Entry 3JBC (electron microscopy, 5.60 A resolution (low resolution: residue-level contacts below are approximate; hydrogen-bond / salt-bridge calls are withheld)); this record covers chains 2 and 4 of the 5 polymer chains in the assembly.

[Chain 2]
Name: Capsid protein VP2
Source organism: Human poliovirus 1 Mahoney
UniProt: P03300 (POLG_POL1M); residues 1-272 here correspond to UniProt positions 70-341 (UniProt number = residue number + 69)
Amino-acid sequence (272 residues; row label = number of the first residue in the row):
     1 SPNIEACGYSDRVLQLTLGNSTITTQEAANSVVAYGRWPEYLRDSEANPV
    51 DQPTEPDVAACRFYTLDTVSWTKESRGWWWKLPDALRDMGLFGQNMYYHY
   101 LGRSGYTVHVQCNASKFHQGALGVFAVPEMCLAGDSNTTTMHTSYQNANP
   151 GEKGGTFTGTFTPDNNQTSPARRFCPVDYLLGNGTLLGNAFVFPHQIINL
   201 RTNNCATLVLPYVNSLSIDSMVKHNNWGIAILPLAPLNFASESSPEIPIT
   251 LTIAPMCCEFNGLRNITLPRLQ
Disordered / not traced: 1-5
Cystine bridges: Cys61-Cys258
Swiss-Prot annotation at these positions:
  - site: Gln272 (Cleavage)

[Chain 4]
Name: Capsid protein VP4
Source organism: Human poliovirus 1 Mahoney
UniProt: P03300 (POLG_POL1M); numbering as in UniProt (aligned over 2-69)
Amino-acid sequence (69 residues; each row starts with the number of its first residue):
     1 XGAQVSSQKVGAHENSNRAYGGSTINYTTINYYRDSASNAASKQDFSQDP
    51 SKFTEPIKDVLIKTAPMLN
Modified residues: MYR (myristic acid) at position 1
Construct notes: modified residue (1)
Swiss-Prot annotation at these positions:
  - site: Asn69 (Cleavage)
  - lipidation: Gly2 (N-myristoyl glycine)
  - mutagenesis: Gly2 (G2A: 100% loss of myristoylation. Impaired viral assembly), Ala3 (A3D: 50% loss of myristoylation. Severe reduction in specific infectivity; A3G/L/V: No effect on myristoylation and virus growth; A3H: No effect on myristoylation ...)

[How chain 2 and chain 4 interact]
Pairs across the interface - 17 pairs, chain 2 then chain 4:
  Ser10(2) - Asn69(4)
  Asp11(2) - Asp59(4)
  Asp11(2) - Asn69(4)
  Arg12(2) - Leu68(4)
  Arg12(2) - Asn69(4)
  Ala28(2) - Leu68(4)
  Ala29(2) - Leu68(4)
  Asn30(2) - Asp59(4)
  Asn30(2) - Met67(4)
  Asn30(2) - Leu68(4)
  Ser31(2) - Ile57(4)
  Ser31(2) - Lys58(4)
  Val32(2) - Pro56(4)
  Val33(2) - Pro56(4)
  Tyr35(2) - Lys52(4)
  Tyr35(2) - Phe53(4)
  Thr202(2) - Leu68(4)
Other interface residues (no listed pair), chain 2 (13 interface residues in all): Gly36, Trp38

[Overview]
13 residues of chain 2 face 9 of chain 4 across their interface. Curated annotation (UniProt) lists 2
mutagenesis sites on chain 4.
Here chain 2 is Capsid protein VP2 and chain 4 is Capsid protein VP4, both from Human poliovirus 1 Mahoney.
Entry 3JBC (Complex of Poliovirus with VHH PVSP29F) was determined by electron microscopy together with 3JBD,
3JBE, 3JBF and 3JBG from the same study.
